1P7Y - chains A and D of the 4 polymer chains in the assembly; structure by X-ray diffraction, 2.40 A resolution.

== Chain A (and D) ==
Name: Catalase HPII
From: Escherichia coli
Notes: EC 1.11.1.6; chain D of this document is another copy of the same molecule, construct and numbering; everything in this record applies to it too
UniProtKB: P21179 (CATE_ECOLI); residue numbers follow UniProt; this construct covers 1-753
Amino-acid sequence (753 residues; numbered 1 to 753; the number before each row is that of its first residue):
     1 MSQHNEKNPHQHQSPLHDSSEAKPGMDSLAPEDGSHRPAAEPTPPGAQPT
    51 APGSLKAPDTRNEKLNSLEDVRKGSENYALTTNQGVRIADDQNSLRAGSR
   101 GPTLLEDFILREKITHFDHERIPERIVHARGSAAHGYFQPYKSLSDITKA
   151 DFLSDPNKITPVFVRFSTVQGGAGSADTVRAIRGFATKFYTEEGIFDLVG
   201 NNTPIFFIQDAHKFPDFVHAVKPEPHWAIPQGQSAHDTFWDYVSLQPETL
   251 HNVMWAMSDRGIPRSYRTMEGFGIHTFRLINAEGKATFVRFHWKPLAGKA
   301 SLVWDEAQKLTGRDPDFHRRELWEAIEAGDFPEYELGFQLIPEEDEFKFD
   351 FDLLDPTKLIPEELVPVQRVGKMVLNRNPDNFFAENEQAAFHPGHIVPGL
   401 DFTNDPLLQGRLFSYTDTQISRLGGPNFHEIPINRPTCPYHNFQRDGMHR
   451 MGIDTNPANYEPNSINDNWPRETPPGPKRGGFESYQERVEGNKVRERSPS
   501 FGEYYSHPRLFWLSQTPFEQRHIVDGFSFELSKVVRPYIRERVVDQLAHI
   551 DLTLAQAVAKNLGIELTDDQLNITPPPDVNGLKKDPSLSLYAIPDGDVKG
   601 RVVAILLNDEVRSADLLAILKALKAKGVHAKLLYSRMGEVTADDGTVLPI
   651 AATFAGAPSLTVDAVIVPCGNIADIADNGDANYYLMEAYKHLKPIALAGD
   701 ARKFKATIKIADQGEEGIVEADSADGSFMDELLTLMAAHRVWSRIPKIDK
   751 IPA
Not modelled in the structure: 1-26
Differences from the reference sequence: engineered mutation A181 (Asp in P21179)
Bound ions: heme Fe near Y415 (its only coordinating residue here)
Ligand contacts: heme (HEM): R125, I126, V127, H128, R165, S167, G184, F185, A186, V199, G200, N201, F206, A211, F214, I274, H275, A390, F391, L407, G410, R411, S414, Y415, T418, Q419, R422
What the authors report for this chain:
  - mutagenesis - V169F, V169I, D181A: decreased catalytic activity
  - mutagenesis - V169W: abolished expression
  - mutagenesis - R180A, R180K: unchanged catalytic activity
  - catalytic residues: H128 (citing earlier work)
  - heme coordination: Y415 (citing earlier work)

== Chain A / chain D interface ==
Pairs across the interface - 257 pairs, chain A then chain D:
  S28(A) - L245(D)
  L29(A) - R542(D)  hydrogen bond (backbone-side chain)
  A30(A) - R542(D)
  P31(A) - Y538(D)  hydrophobic
  P31(A) - R542(D)
  S35(A) - Y538(D)
  H36(A) - R536(D)  hydrogen bond (backbone-side chain)
  H36(A) - Y538(D)
  P49(A) - R536(D)
  T50(A) - H226(D)  hydrogen bond
  T50(A) - W227(D)
  A51(A) - H226(D)
  P52(A) - H226(D)
  D90(A) - R495(D)
  D91(A) - H212(D)  salt bridge
  D91(A) - K213(D)  hydrogen bond (backbone-side chain)
  D91(A) - D216(D)
  Q92(A) - K213(D)  hydrogen bond
  Q92(A) - R497(D)  hydrogen bond (backbone-side chain)
  N93(A) - D210(D)
  N93(A) - H212(D)
  N93(A) - R495(D)
  N93(A) - E496(D)
  N93(A) - R497(D)  hydrogen bond
  S94(A) - D210(D)  hydrogen bond
  S94(A) - H212(D)
  S94(A) - V494(D)
  S94(A) - R495(D)
  L95(A) - K493(D)
  L95(A) - V494(D)
  L95(A) - R495(D)
  R96(A) - D210(D)  salt bridge
  R96(A) - P406(D)
  R96(A) - N492(D)
  R96(A) - K493(D)
  R96(A) - V494(D)  hydrogen bond (backbone-backbone)
  R96(A) - E496(D)  hydrogen bond (side chain-backbone)
  R96(A) - R497(D)
  A97(A) - V489(D)  hydrophobic
  A97(A) - N492(D)
  G98(A) - G491(D)
  G98(A) - N492(D)  hydrogen bond (backbone-backbone)
  G98(A) - V494(D)
  S99(A) - V494(D)
  S99(A) - E496(D)
  S99(A) - S498(D)
  R100(A) - E346(D)  salt bridge
  R100(A) - F347(D)
  R100(A) - D352(D)  salt bridge
  R100(A) - L354(D)
  R100(A) - N404(D)  hydrogen bond (backbone-side chain)
  R100(A) - S498(D)
  G101(A) - N404(D)
  P102(A) - N404(D)
  P102(A) - Q409(D)
  T103(A) - Q409(D)  hydrogen bond (backbone-side chain)
  L104(A) - K493(D)
  E106(A) - K493(D)  salt bridge
  D107(A) - R495(D)  salt bridge
  L110(A) - H212(D)
  R111(A) - F413(D)
  K113(A) - H212(D)  hydrogen bond (side chain-backbone)
  K113(A) - D216(D)  salt bridge
  I114(A) - A211(D)
  I114(A) - P215(D)
  I114(A) - F413(D)  hydrophobic
  I114(A) - S414(D)
  T115(A) - F413(D)
  T115(A) - D417(D)
  F117(A) - I126(D)
  F117(A) - F214(D)  hydrophobic
  F117(A) - P215(D)  hydrophobic
  F117(A) - V218(D)  hydrophobic
  D118(A) - S414(D)  hydrogen bond
  D118(A) - D417(D)
  D118(A) - T418(D)  hydrogen bond (backbone-side chain)
  H119(A) - D417(D)  salt bridge
  H119(A) - S421(D)  hydrogen bond
  E120(A) - I126(D)
  E120(A) - H219(D)  salt bridge
  R121(A) - P123(D)
  R121(A) - E124(D)
  R121(A) - I126(D)  hydrogen bond (side chain-backbone)
  R121(A) - K222(D)
  P123(A) - R121(D)
  E124(A) - R121(D)
  I126(A) - F117(D)
  I126(A) - E120(D)
  I126(A) - R121(D)  hydrogen bond (backbone-side chain)
  G174(A) - G174(D)
  G174(A) - S175(D)
  G174(A) - Q231(D)
  S175(A) - G174(D)
  D210(A) - Q92(D)
  D210(A) - N93(D)
  D210(A) - S94(D)  hydrogen bond
  D210(A) - R96(D)  salt bridge
  A211(A) - I114(D)
  H212(A) - D91(D)  salt bridge
  H212(A) - N93(D)
  H212(A) - S94(D)
  H212(A) - I109(D)
  H212(A) - L110(D)
  H212(A) - K113(D)  hydrogen bond (backbone-side chain)
  K213(A) - D91(D)  hydrogen bond (side chain-backbone)
  K213(A) - Q92(D)  hydrogen bond
  F214(A) - F117(D)  hydrophobic
  P215(A) - I114(D)
  P215(A) - F117(D)  hydrophobic
  D216(A) - D91(D)
  D216(A) - K113(D)  salt bridge
  V218(A) - F117(D)  hydrophobic
  H219(A) - E120(D)  salt bridge
  K222(A) - R121(D)
  P225(A) - N381(D)
  P225(A) - F382(D)  hydrogen bond (backbone-backbone)
  H226(A) - T50(D)  hydrogen bond
  H226(A) - A51(D)
  H226(A) - P52(D)
  H226(A) - W323(D)
  H226(A) - D380(D)
  H226(A) - F382(D)  hydrogen bond (backbone-backbone)
  W227(A) - T50(D)
  W227(A) - R319(D)
  W227(A) - R320(D)
  W227(A) - W323(D)  hydrophobic
  W227(A) - F382(D)
  A228(A) - R319(D)  hydrogen bond (backbone-side chain)
  A228(A) - F382(D)  hydrophobic
  I229(A) - D316(D)
  I229(A) - R319(D)
  I229(A) - R320(D)
  P230(A) - D316(D)
  Q231(A) - G174(D)
  Q231(A) - D316(D)  hydrogen bond (backbone-side chain)
  Q233(A) - P315(D)
  D305(A) - R313(D)  salt bridge
  Q308(A) - G312(D)
  Q308(A) - R313(D)  hydrogen bond
  K309(A) - R313(D)
  T311(A) - G312(D)  hydrogen bond (side chain-backbone)
  G312(A) - Q308(D)
  G312(A) - T311(D)  hydrogen bond (backbone-side chain)
  G312(A) - G312(D)
  R313(A) - D305(D)  salt bridge
  R313(A) - Q308(D)  hydrogen bond
  R313(A) - K309(D)
  P315(A) - Q233(D)
  D316(A) - I229(D)
  D316(A) - P230(D)
  D316(A) - Q231(D)  hydrogen bond (side chain-backbone)
  R319(A) - W227(D)
  R319(A) - A228(D)  hydrogen bond (side chain-backbone)
  R319(A) - I229(D)
  R320(A) - W227(D)
  R320(A) - I229(D)
  W323(A) - H226(D)
  W323(A) - W227(D)  hydrophobic
  E346(A) - R100(D)  salt bridge
  F347(A) - R100(D)
  D352(A) - R100(D)  salt bridge
  L354(A) - R100(D)
  D380(A) - H226(D)
  N381(A) - P225(D)
  F382(A) - P225(D)  hydrogen bond (backbone-backbone)
  F382(A) - H226(D)
  F382(A) - W227(D)
  F382(A) - A228(D)  hydrophobic
  N404(A) - R100(D)  hydrogen bond (side chain-backbone)
  N404(A) - G101(D)
  N404(A) - P102(D)
  P406(A) - R96(D)
  Q409(A) - P102(D)
  Q409(A) - T103(D)  hydrogen bond (side chain-backbone)
  F413(A) - R111(D)
  F413(A) - I114(D)  hydrophobic
  F413(A) - T115(D)
  F413(A) - D118(D)
  S414(A) - I114(D)
  S414(A) - D118(D)  hydrogen bond
  D417(A) - T115(D)
  D417(A) - D118(D)
  D417(A) - H119(D)  salt bridge
  T418(A) - D118(D)  hydrogen bond (side chain-backbone)
  S421(A) - H119(D)  hydrogen bond
  V489(A) - A97(D)  hydrophobic
  G491(A) - G98(D)
  N492(A) - R96(D)
  N492(A) - A97(D)
  N492(A) - G98(D)  hydrogen bond (backbone-backbone)
  K493(A) - L95(D)
  K493(A) - R96(D)
  K493(A) - L104(D)
  K493(A) - E106(D)  salt bridge
  V494(A) - S94(D)
  V494(A) - L95(D)
  V494(A) - R96(D)  hydrogen bond (backbone-backbone)
  V494(A) - G98(D)
  V494(A) - S99(D)
  R495(A) - D90(D)
  R495(A) - N93(D)
  R495(A) - S94(D)
  R495(A) - L95(D)
  R495(A) - D107(D)  salt bridge
  E496(A) - N93(D)
  E496(A) - R96(D)  hydrogen bond (backbone-side chain)
  E496(A) - S99(D)
  R497(A) - Q92(D)  hydrogen bond (side chain-backbone)
  R497(A) - N93(D)  hydrogen bond
  R497(A) - R96(D)
  S498(A) - S99(D)
  S498(A) - R100(D)
  F529(A) - G656(D)
  S532(A) - M637(D)
  K533(A) - G656(D)  hydrogen bond (side chain-backbone)
  V535(A) - Q48(D)
  V535(A) - P49(D)
  R536(A) - H36(D)  hydrogen bond (side chain-backbone)
  R536(A) - P49(D)
  Y538(A) - P31(D)  hydrophobic
  Y538(A) - S35(D)
  Y538(A) - H36(D)
  R540(A) - M637(D)
  R542(A) - L29(D)  hydrogen bond (side chain-backbone)
  K560(A) - R636(D)
  N561(A) - R636(D)
  N561(A) - M637(D)  hydrogen bond (backbone-backbone)
  L562(A) - M637(D)
  L562(A) - G638(D)  hydrogen bond (backbone-backbone)
  G563(A) - M637(D)
  R636(A) - K560(D)
  R636(A) - N561(D)
  R636(A) - G563(D)
  M637(A) - S532(D)
  M637(A) - R540(D)
  M637(A) - N561(D)  hydrogen bond (backbone-backbone)
  M637(A) - L562(D)
  M637(A) - G563(D)  hydrogen bond (backbone-backbone)
  G638(A) - L562(D)
  G656(A) - K533(D)  hydrogen bond (backbone-side chain)
  G679(A) - K750(D)
  G679(A) - I751(D)
  G679(A) - P752(D)
  N682(A) - P752(D)
  Y683(A) - Y683(D)  hydrogen bond
  Y683(A) - P752(D)
  Y683(A) - A753(D)  hydrophobic
  M686(A) - P752(D)  hydrophobic
  D749(A) - G679(D)  hydrogen bond (backbone-backbone)
  K750(A) - D677(D)
  K750(A) - G679(D)
  I751(A) - G679(D)
  P752(A) - G679(D)
  P752(A) - N682(D)
  P752(A) - Y683(D)
  P752(A) - M686(D)
  A753(A) - Y683(D)  hydrophobic
Also at the interface, not in a pair above, chain A (134 interface residues in all): Q48, I109, I122, R125, V127, R130, A173, L245, Q246, E324, P379, E490, P499, D677
Also at the interface, not in a pair above, chain D (131 interface residues in all): A30, P38, I122, R125, V127, R130, E324, E490, P499, S500, F529, V535

== Overview ==
134 residues of chain A and 131 residues of chain D are in contact; the contacts include 55 hydrogen bonds and
20 salt bridges. Among the polar pairs are D91(A)-H212(D), R96(A)-D210(D) and R100(A)-E346(D). The paper
reports the catalytic residue H128(A); V169F, V169I and D181A of chain A reduce catalytic activity; 6
substitutions were tested in all.
Both chains are Catalase HPII (Escherichia coli). Entry 1P7Y (Crystal structure of the D181A variant of
catalase HPII from E. coli) was determined by X-ray diffraction, deposited together with 1P7Z, 1P80, 1P81 and
1QWS.
